PDB entry 5NME | X-ray diffraction, 2.94 A resolution | chains A and C of the 5 polymer chains in the assembly

Chain A:
Name: HLA class I histocompatibility antigen, A-2 alpha chain
From: Homo sapiens
UniProt: P01892 (1A02_HUMAN); residues 1-276 here correspond to UniProt positions 25-300 (UniProt number = residue number + 24)
Amino-acid sequence (276 residues; each row starts with the number of its first residue):
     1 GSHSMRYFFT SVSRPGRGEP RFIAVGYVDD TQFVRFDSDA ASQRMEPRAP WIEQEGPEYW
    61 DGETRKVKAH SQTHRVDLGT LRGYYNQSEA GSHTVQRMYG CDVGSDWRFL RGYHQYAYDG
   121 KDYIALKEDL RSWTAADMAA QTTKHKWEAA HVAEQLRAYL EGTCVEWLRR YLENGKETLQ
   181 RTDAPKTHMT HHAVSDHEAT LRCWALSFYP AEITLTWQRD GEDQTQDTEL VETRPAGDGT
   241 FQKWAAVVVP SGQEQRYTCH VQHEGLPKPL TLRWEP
Cystine bridges: Cys-101/Cys-164, Cys-203/Cys-259

Chain C:
Name: Gag protein
UniProt: O11793 (O11793_9HIV1); residues 1-9 here correspond to UniProt positions 7-15 (UniProt number = residue number + 6)
Amino-acid sequence (9 residues; row label = number of the first residue in the row):
     1 SLYNTVATL
What the authors report for this chain:
  - mutagenesis - L2A, Y3A: decreased signaling

Chain A / chain C interface:
Pairs across the interface (40):
  Met-5(A) with Ser-1(C)
  Tyr-7(A) with Ser-1(C), hydrogen bond (side chain-backbone); Leu-2(C), hydrophobic
  Phe-9(A) with Leu-2(C), hydrophobic
  Met-45(A) with Leu-2(C), hydrophobic
  Glu-63(A) with Ser-1(C), hydrogen bond; Leu-2(C)
  Lys-66(A) with Ser-1(C), hydrogen bond; Leu-2(C), hydrogen bond (side chain-backbone); Tyr-3(C); Asn-4(C)
  Val-67(A) with Leu-2(C)
  His-70(A) with Leu-2(C); Tyr-3(C)
  Thr-73(A) with Val-6(C); Ala-7(C)
  Val-76(A) with Thr-8(C)
  Asp-77(A) with Thr-8(C); Leu-9(C), hydrogen bond (side chain-backbone)
  Leu-81(A) with Leu-9(C), hydrophobic
  Tyr-84(A) with Leu-9(C)
  Arg-97(A) with Val-6(C); Ala-7(C), hydrogen bond (side chain-backbone)
  Tyr-99(A) with Leu-2(C); Tyr-3(C), hydrogen bond (side chain-backbone)
  Tyr-123(A) with Leu-9(C), hydrophobic
  Thr-143(A) with Leu-9(C)
  Lys-146(A) with Leu-9(C)
  Trp-147(A) with Ala-7(C); Thr-8(C), hydrogen bond (side chain-backbone); Leu-9(C), hydrophobic
  Val-152(A) with Ala-7(C), hydrophobic
  Gln-155(A) with Tyr-3(C), hydrogen bond (backbone-side chain); Thr-5(C)
  Leu-156(A) with Tyr-3(C), hydrogen bond (backbone-side chain)
  Tyr-159(A) with Ser-1(C); Leu-2(C), hydrogen bond (side chain-backbone); Tyr-3(C), hydrophobic
  Trp-167(A) with Ser-1(C)
  Tyr-171(A) with Ser-1(C)
Also at the interface, not in a pair above, chain A (29 interface residues in all): Tyr-59, Ala-69, Thr-80, Tyr-116

In short:
29 residues of chain A and 9 residues of chain C are in contact, with 11 hydrogen bonds. Among the polar pairs
are Tyr-7(A)/Ser-1(C), Glu-63(A)/Ser-1(C) and Lys-66(A)/Ser-1(C). The paper reports that L2A and Y3A of chain
C reduce signaling.
Chain A is HLA class I histocompatibility antigen, A-2 alpha chain (Homo sapiens) and chain C is Gag protein;
the structure, 868 TCR in complex with HLA A02 presenting SLYNTVATL, was determined by X-ray diffraction
together with 5NMD, 5NMF, 5NMG, 5NMH and 5NMK from the same study.
